PDB entry 6HVX | X-ray diffraction, 2.80 A resolution | chains V and W of the 28 polymer chains in the assembly

== Chain V ==
Name: Proteasome subunit beta type-2
Source organism: Saccharomyces cerevisiae (strain ATCC 204508 / S288c)
Notes: EC 3.4.25.1
Reference sequence: P25043 (PSB2_YEAST); residues 1-232 here correspond to UniProt positions 30-261 (UniProt number = residue number + 29)
Sequence (232 residues; row label = number of the first residue in the row):
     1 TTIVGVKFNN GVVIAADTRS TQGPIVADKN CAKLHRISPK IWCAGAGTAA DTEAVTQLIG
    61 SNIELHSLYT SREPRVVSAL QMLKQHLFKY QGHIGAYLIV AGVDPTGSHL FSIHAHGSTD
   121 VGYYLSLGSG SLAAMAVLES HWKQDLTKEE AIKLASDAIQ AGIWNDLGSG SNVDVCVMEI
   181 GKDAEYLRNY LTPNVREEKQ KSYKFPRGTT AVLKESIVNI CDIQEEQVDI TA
Disordered / not traced: 223-232
Covalently attached groups: compound GQH linked to Thr1
Bound ions: Mg2+: Ile163, Asp166, Ser169 (shared with 1 residue of chain L)
Residues lining bound ligands: GQH ((2S)-N-[(2S)-1-[[(2S)-1-[4-(aminomethyl)phenyl]-4-methylsulfonyl-butan-2-yl]amino]-1-oxidanylidene-propan-2-yl]-2-[[(2S)-2-azido-3-phenyl-propanoyl]amino]-4-methyl-pentanamide): Arg19, Ser20, Thr21, Gln22, Ala27, Cys31, Ala32, Lys33, Gly45, Ala46, Gly47, Thr48, Ala49, Thr52, Glu53, Gly128, Ser129
What the authors report for this chain:
  - binding site for GQH: Thr1

== Chain W ==
Name: Proteasome subunit beta type-3
Source organism: Saccharomyces cerevisiae (strain ATCC 204508 / S288c)
Notes: EC 3.4.25.1
Reference sequence: P25451 (PSB3_YEAST); residues 0-204 here correspond to UniProt positions 1-205 (UniProt number = residue number + 1)
Sequence (205 residues; row label = number of the first residue in the row; numbering starts at 0):
     0 MSDPSSINGG IVVAMTGKDC VAIACDLRLG SQSLGVSNKF EKIFHYGHVF LGITGLATDV
    60 TTLNEMFRYK TNLYKLKEER AIEPETFTQL VSSSLYERRF GPYFVGPVVA GINSKSGKPF
   120 IAGFDLIGCI DEAKDFIVSG TASDQLFGMC ESLYEPNLEP EDLFETISQA LLNAADRDAL
   180 SGWGAVVYII KKDEVVKRYL KMRQD
Disordered / not traced: 0
Bound ions: Mg2+: Asp204 (shared with 2 residues of chain K)
Residues lining bound ligands: GQH ((2S)-N-[(2S)-1-[[(2S)-1-[4-(aminomethyl)phenyl]-4-methylsulfonyl-butan-2-yl]amino]-1-oxidanylidene-propan-2-yl]-2-[[(2S)-2-azido-3-phenyl-propanoyl]amino]-4-methyl-pentanamide): Arg98, Asp124, Leu125, Ile126, Cys128

== Interface between chain V and chain W ==
Contacting residue pairs (55):
  Ile25(V) with Asp143(W); Phe146(W), hydrophobic
  Val26(V) with Phe146(W)
  Ala27(V) with Asp130(W)
  Asp28(V) with Asp130(W); Glu131(W)
  Lys29(V) with Glu150(W), salt bridge
  Ala49(V) with Cys128(W), hydrophobic
  Ala50(V) with Tyr95(W); Ile126(W), hydrophobic; Cys128(W), hydrophobic
  Asp51(V) with Tyr95(W), hydrogen bond; Arg98(W), salt bridge
  Ala54(V) with Tyr95(W)
  Tyr90(V) with Phe99(W), hydrophobic
  His93(V) with Arg98(W), hydrogen bond (backbone-side chain); Phe99(W)
  Ile94(V) with Phe99(W), hydrophobic
  Arg196(V) with Glu150(W), hydrogen bond (side chain-backbone)
  Lys199(V) with Glu150(W); Ser151(W); Tyr153(W), hydrogen bond (side chain-backbone)
  Ser202(V) with Glu154(W), hydrogen bond
  Tyr203(V) with Ser151(W); Leu152(W), hydrophobic
  Lys204(V) with Glu154(W); Asp161(W)
  Phe205(V) with Leu152(W), hydrophobic; Gln168(W)
  Arg207(V) with Glu160(W); Asp161(W), salt bridge
  Gly208(V) with Glu164(W), hydrogen bond (backbone-side chain)
  Thr209(V) with Glu164(W), hydrogen bond (backbone-side chain)
  Thr210(V) with Glu164(W), hydrogen bond; Ser167(W); Gln168(W), hydrogen bond
  Ala211(V) with Leu199(W); Lys200(W), hydrogen bond (backbone-backbone)
  Val212(V) with Phe163(W), hydrophobic; Tyr198(W)
  Leu213(V) with Tyr198(W), hydrogen bond (backbone-backbone); Leu199(W); Lys200(W)
  Lys214(V) with Arg197(W); Tyr198(W), hydrogen bond (backbone-backbone)
  Glu215(V) with Lys196(W); Arg197(W), salt bridge
  Ser216(V) with Val195(W); Lys196(W), hydrogen bond (backbone-backbone)
  Ile217(V) with Val194(W)
  Val218(V) with Val194(W), hydrogen bond (backbone-backbone); Lys196(W)
  Ile220(V) with Gly46(W); Val194(W), hydrophobic
  Asp222(V) with Lys74(W), salt bridge
Other interface residues (no listed pair), chain V (35 interface residues in all): Thr48, Pro206, Asn219
Other interface residues (no listed pair), chain W (38 interface residues in all): His44, His47, Phe49, Asp124, Glu158, Thr165, Leu171, Tyr187, Glu193

== Overview ==
35 residues of chain V and 38 residues of chain W are in contact, with 14 hydrogen bonds and 5 salt bridges.
Polar pairs include Lys29(V)-Glu150(W), Asp51(V)-Arg98(W) and Arg207(V)-Asp161(W). Chain W binds compound GQH.
Compound GQH is covalently linked to Thr1(V). From the paper: a binding site for GQH at Thr1(V).
Chain V is Proteasome subunit beta type-2 and chain W is Proteasome subunit beta type-3, both from
Saccharomyces cerevisiae (strain ATCC 204508 / S288c); the structure, Yeast 20S proteasome in complex with 4,
was determined by X-ray diffraction together with 6HTB, 6HTC, 6HTD, 6HTP, 6HTR, 6HUB and 30 further entries
from the same study.
